Entry 1KQS (X-ray diffraction, 3.10 A resolution); this record covers chains 0 and P of the 32 polymer chains in the assembly.

[Chain 0]
Molecule: 23S RRNA
Organism: Haloarcula marismortui
Sequence (2922 nucleotides; numbered 2 to 2923; the number before each row is that of its first residue):
     2 UUGGCUACUA UGCCAGCUGG UGGAUUGCUC GGCUCAGGCG CUGAUGAAGG ACGUGCCAAG
    62 CUGCGAUAAG CCAUGGGGAG CCGCACGGAG GCGAAGAACC AUGGAUUUCC GAAUGAGAAU
   122 CUCUCUAACA AUUGCUUCGC GCAAUGAGGA ACCCCGAGAA CUGAAACAUC UCAGUAUCGG
   182 GAGGAACAGA AAACGCAAUG UGAUGUCGUU AGUAACCGCG AGUGAACGCG AUACAGCCCA
   242 AACCGAAGCC CUCACGGGCA AUGUGGUGUC AGGGCUACCU CUCAUCAGCC GACCGUCUCG
   302 ACGAAGUCUC UUGGAACAGA GCGUGAUACA GGGUGACAAC CCCGUACUCG AGACCAGUAC
   362 GACGUGCGGU AGUGCCAGAG UAGCGGGGGU UGGAUAUCCC UCGCGAAUAA CGCAGGCAUC
   422 GACUGCGAAG GCUAAACACA ACCUGAGACC GAUAGUGAAC AAGUAGUGUG AACGAACGCU
   482 GCAAAGUACC CUCAGAAGGG AGGCGAAAUA GAGCAUGAAA UCAGUUGGCG AUCGAGCGAC
   542 AGGGCAUACA AGGUCCCUCG ACGAAUGACC GACGCGCGAG CGUCCAGUAA GACUCACGGG
   602 AAGCCGAUGU UCUGUCGUAC GUUUUGAAAA ACGAGCCAGG GAGUGUGUCU GCAUGGCAAG
   662 UCUAACCGGA GUAUCCGGGG AGGCACAGGG AAACCGACAU GGCCGCAGGG CUUUGCCCGA
   722 GGGCCGCCGU CUUCAAGGGC GGGGAGCCAU GUGGACACGA CCCGAAUCCG GACGAUCUAC
   782 GCAUGGACAA GAUGAAGCGU GCCGAAAGGC ACGUGGAAGU CUGUUAGAGU UGGUGUCCUA
   842 CAAUACCCUC UCGUGAUCUA UGUGUAGGGG UGAAAGGCCC AUCGAGUCCG GCAACAGCUG
   902 GUUCCAAUCG AAACAUGUCG AAGCAUGACC UCCGCCGAGG UAGUCUGUGA GGUAGAGCGA
   962 CCGAUUGGUG UGUCCGCCUC CGAGAGGAGU CGGCACACCU GUCAAACUCC AAACUUACAG
  1022 ACGCCGUUUG ACGCGGGGAU UCCGGUGCGC GGGGUAAGCC UGUGUACCAG GAGGGGAACA
  1082 ACCCAGAGAU AGGUUAAGGU CCCCAAGUGU GGAUUAAGUG UAAUCCUCUG AAGGUGGUCU
  1142 CGAGCCCUAG ACAGCCGGGA GGUGAGCUUA GAAGCAGCUA CCCUCUAAGA AAAGCGUAAC
  1202 AGCUUACCGG CCGAGGUUUG AGGCGCCCAA AAUGAUCGGG ACUCAAAUCC ACCACCGAGA
  1262 CCUGUCCGUA CCACUCAUAC UGGUAAUCGA GUAGAUUGGC GCUCUAAUUG GAUGGAAGUA
  1322 GGGGUGAAAA CUCCUAUGGA CCGAUUAGUG ACGAAAAUCC UGGCCAUAGU AGCAGCGAUA
  1382 GUCGGGUGAG AACCCCGACG GCCUAAUGGA UAAGGGUUCC UCAGCACUGC UGAUCAGCUG
  1442 AGGGUUAGCC GGUCCUAAGU CAUACCGCAA CUCGACUAUG ACGAAAUGGG AAACGGGUUA
  1502 AUAUUCCCGU GCCACUAUGC AGUGAAAGUU GACGCCCUGG GGUCGAUCAC GCUGGGCAUU
  1562 CGCCCAGUCG AACCGUCCAA CUCCGUGGAA GCCGUAAUGG CAGGAAGCGG ACGAACGGCG
  1622 GCAUAGGGAA ACGUGAUUCA ACCUGGGGCC CAUGAAAAGA CGAGCAUAGU GUCCGUACCG
  1682 AGAACCGACA CAGGUGUCCA UGGCGGCGAA AGCCAAGGCC UGUCGGGAGC AACCAACGUU
  1742 AGGGAAUUCG GCAAGUUAGU CCCGUACCUU CGGAAGAAGG GAUGCCUGCU CCGGAACGGA
  1802 GCAGGUCGCA GUGACUCGGA AGCUCGGACU GUCUAGUAAC AACAUAGGUG ACCGCAAAUC
  1862 CGCAAGGACU CGUACGGUCA CUGAAUCCUG CCCAGUGCAG GUAUCUGAAC ACCUCGUACA
  1922 AGAGGACGAA GGACCUGUCA ACGGCGGGGG UAACUAUGAC CCUCUUAAGG UAGCGUAGUA
  1982 CCUUGCCGCA UCAGUAGCGG CUUGCAUGAA UGGAUUAACC AGAGCUUCAC UGUCCCAACG
  2042 UUGGGCCCGG UGAACUGUAC AUUCCAGUGC GGAGUCUGGA GACACCCAGG GGGAAGCGAA
  2102 GACCCUAUGG AGCUUUACUG CAGGCUGUCG CUGAGACGUG GUCGCCGAUG UGCAGCAUAG
  2162 GUAGGAGACA CUACACAGGU ACCCGCGCUA GCGGGCCACC GAGUCAACAG UGAAAUACUA
  2222 CCCGUCGGUG ACUGCGACUC UCACUCCGGG AGGAGGACAC CGAUAGCCGG GCAGUUUGAC
  2282 UGGGGCGGUA CGCGCUCGAA AAGAUAUCGA GCGCGCCCUA UGGCUAUCUC AGCCGGGACA
  2342 GAGACCCGGC GAAGAGUGCA AGAGCAAAAG AUAGCUUGAC AGUGUUCUUC CCAACGAGGA
  2402 ACGCUGACGC GAAAGCGUGG UCUAGCGAAC CAAUUAGCCU GCUUGAUGCG GGCAAUUGAU
  2462 GACAGAAAAG CUACCCUAGG GAUAACAGAG UCGUCACUCG CAAGAGCACA UAUCGACCGA
  2522 GUGGCUUGCU ACCUCGAUGU CGGUUCCCUC CAUCCUGCCC GUGCAGAAGC GGGCAAGGGU
  2582 GAGGUUGUUC GCCUAUUAAA GGAGGUCGUG AGCUGGGUUU AGACCGUCGU GAGACAGGUC
  2642 GGCUGCUAUC UACUGGGUGU GUAAUGGUGU CUGACAAGAA CGACCGUAUA GUACGAGAGG
  2702 AACUACGGUU GGUGGCCACU GGUGUACCGG UUGUUCGAGA GAGCACGUGC CGGGUAGCCA
  2762 CGCCACACGG GGUAAGAGCU GAACGCAUCU AAGCUCGAAA CCCACUUGGA AAAGAGACAC
  2822 CGCCGAGGUC CCGCGUACAA GACGCGGUCG AUAGACUCGG GGUGUGCGCG UCGAGGUAAC
  2882 GAGACGUUAA GCCCACGAGC ACUAACAGAC CAAAGCCAUC AU
Unresolved in the structure: 2-9, 126-127, 715, 971-998, 1560, 1952-1963, 2137-2236, 2339-2343, 2665-2666, 2915-2923
Differences from the reference sequence: conflict C560 (U3155 in 3377779)
Metal / ion sites: Mg2+ site 1 near G28 (its only coordinating residue here); Na+ site 1: C40, G41; Na+ site 2: G56, A59, G61; Na+ site 3 near U108 (its only coordinating residue here); Mg2+ site 2 near U115 (its only coordinating residue here); Na+ site 4: C141, G142; Na+ site 5 near U146 (its only coordinating residue here); Mg2+ site 3: C162, U2276; K+ site 1: C162, U163, U172; Mg2+ site 4: A165, A167, C168; Na+ site 6: A165, A166; Mg2+ site 5: A166, G219; 63 more Na+ sites not listed; 98 more Mg2+ sites not listed; 1 more K+ sites not listed
Residues lining bound ligands: 6-aminohexanoic acid / biotin / phenylalaninal / puromycin-5'-monophosphate: G2099, A2100, G2102, A2103, C2104, A2486, C2487, A2538, G2540, U2541, C2542, G2588, C2608, G2618, U2619, U2620, U2645, G2646

[Chain P]
Molecule: Ribosomal protein L21E
Organism: Haloarcula marismortui
UniProt: P12734 (RL21_HALMA); numbering as in UniProt (aligned over 1-95)
Sequence (95 residues; row label = number of the first residue in the row):
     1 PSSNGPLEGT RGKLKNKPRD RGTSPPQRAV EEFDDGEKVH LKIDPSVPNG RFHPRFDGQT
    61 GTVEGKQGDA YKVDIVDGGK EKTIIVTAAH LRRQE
Metal / ion sites: Na+: Asp20, Gly22, Ser46

[How chain 0 and chain P interact]
Contacting residue pairs (111; chain 0 residue first):
  G948(0) - Gln94(P)  base contact
  G948(0) - Glu95(P)  hydrogen bond to the sugar
  U949(0) - His40(P)  hydrogen bond to the base
  U949(0) - Gln94(P)  hydrogen bond to the base
  U949(0) - Glu95(P)  hydrogen bond to the sugar
  G950(0) - His40(P)  sugar contact
  G950(0) - Gly58(P)  hydrogen bond to the base
  A951(0) - Lys42(P)  phosphate contact
  A951(0) - Asp57(P)  sugar contact
  A951(0) - Gly58(P)  sugar contact
  G952(0) - Lys42(P)  salt bridge to the phosphate
  G953(0) - Gly12(P)  phosphate contact
  G953(0) - Lys13(P)  hydrogen bond to the phosphate
  G953(0) - Lys17(P)  base contact
  A1007(0) - Arg11(P)  hydrogen bond to the phosphate
  C1008(0) - Arg11(P)  salt bridge to the phosphate
  U1009(0) - Lys15(P)  salt bridge to the phosphate
  C1010(0) - Pro18(P)  phosphate contact
  A1018(0) - Gly58(P)  sugar contact
  A1018(0) - Gln59(P)  hydrogen bond to the sugar
  A1018(0) - Thr60(P)  hydrogen bond to the base
  C1019(0) - Lys38(P)  hydrogen bond to the phosphate
  C1019(0) - Thr60(P)  sugar contact
  C1019(0) - Gln94(P)  hydrogen bond to the base
  A1020(0) - Lys38(P)  salt bridge to the phosphate
  G2295(0) - Ser3(P)  base contact
  G2295(0) - Asn4(P)  hydrogen bond to the phosphate
  G2295(0) - Gly5(P)  hydrogen bond to the phosphate
  C2296(0) - Ser2(P)  hydrogen bond to the base
  C2296(0) - Ser3(P)  hydrogen bond to the phosphate
  C2296(0) - Asn4(P)  phosphate contact
  C2296(0) - Gly5(P)  hydrogen bond to the phosphate
  C2296(0) - Pro6(P)  phosphate contact
  C2296(0) - Leu7(P)  hydrogen bond to the phosphate
  C2296(0) - Glu8(P)  hydrogen bond to the phosphate
  U2297(0) - Ser2(P)  hydrogen bond to the base
  U2297(0) - Leu7(P)  phosphate contact
  U2297(0) - Glu8(P)  phosphate contact
  U2297(0) - Gly9(P)  hydrogen bond to the phosphate
  U2297(0) - Thr10(P)  phosphate contact
  U2297(0) - Arg11(P)  phosphate contact
  C2298(0) - Ser2(P)  hydrogen bond to the base
  C2298(0) - Arg11(P)  salt bridge to the phosphate
  G2299(0) - Pro1(P)  base contact
  G2299(0) - Ser2(P)  base contact
  A2300(0) - Pro1(P)  base contact
  A2303(0) - Asp57(P)  sugar contact
  G2304(0) - Lys13(P)  salt bridge to the phosphate
  G2304(0) - Arg55(P)  phosphate contact
  A2305(0) - Arg55(P)  salt bridge to the phosphate
  U2306(0) - Pro1(P)  phosphate contact
  A2307(0) - Pro1(P)  phosphate contact
  A2353(0) - Arg21(P)  hydrogen bond to the phosphate
  A2354(0) - Arg21(P)  salt bridge to the phosphate
  G2363(0) - Leu7(P)  base contact
  G2363(0) - Arg11(P)  hydrogen bond to the phosphate
  A2364(0) - Arg11(P)  salt bridge to the phosphate
  A2364(0) - Leu14(P)  hydrogen bond to the sugar
  A2364(0) - Lys15(P)  phosphate contact
  G2365(0) - Lys15(P)  phosphate contact
  G2365(0) - Asn16(P)  hydrogen bond to the phosphate
  G2365(0) - Pro45(P)  sugar contact
  G2365(0) - Ser46(P)  phosphate contact
  C2366(0) - Arg21(P)  phosphate contact
  C2366(0) - Gly22(P)  hydrogen bond to the phosphate
  C2366(0) - Thr23(P)  phosphate contact
  C2366(0) - Ser46(P)  hydrogen bond to the phosphate
  A2367(0) - Gly22(P)  phosphate contact
  A2367(0) - Thr23(P)  hydrogen bond to the phosphate
  A2370(0) - Ser46(P)  hydrogen bond to the base
  A2370(0) - Pro48(P)  base contact
  G2385(0) - Gln67(P)  base contact
  U2386(0) - Gln67(P)  hydrogen bond to the base
  U2387(0) - Thr83(P)  hydrogen bond to the sugar
  U2387(0) - Ile85(P)  sugar contact
  C2388(0) - His53(P)  sugar contact
  C2388(0) - Phe56(P)  phosphate contact
  C2388(0) - Lys82(P)  phosphate contact
  C2388(0) - Thr83(P)  hydrogen bond to the phosphate
  U2389(0) - His53(P)  sugar contact
  U2389(0) - Arg55(P)  phosphate contact
  U2389(0) - Phe56(P)  phosphate contact
  U2389(0) - Lys82(P)  salt bridge to the phosphate
  U2390(0) - Asn4(P)  sugar contact
  U2390(0) - Arg55(P)  salt bridge to the phosphate
  C2392(0) - Arg55(P)  sugar contact
  C2392(0) - Asp77(P)  hydrogen bond to the sugar
  C2392(0) - Lys82(P)  hydrogen bond to the phosphate
  C2393(0) - Asp77(P)  sugar contact
  C2393(0) - Gly78(P)  sugar contact
  C2393(0) - Gly79(P)  hydrogen bond to the phosphate
  C2393(0) - Lys80(P)  salt bridge to the phosphate
  C2393(0) - Lys82(P)  salt bridge to the phosphate
  A2394(0) - Gly79(P)  phosphate contact
  A2394(0) - Lys80(P)  hydrogen bond to the phosphate
  A2395(0) - Lys80(P)  salt bridge to the phosphate
  A2402(0) - Gly50(P)  phosphate contact
  A2402(0) - Arg51(P)  hydrogen bond to the sugar
  C2403(0) - Asn49(P)  phosphate contact
  C2403(0) - Gly50(P)  hydrogen bond to the phosphate
  C2403(0) - Gln67(P)  hydrogen bond to the base
  C2403(0) - Ala70(P)  phosphate contact
  C2403(0) - Ile85(P)  sugar contact
  G2404(0) - Gln67(P)  phosphate contact
  G2404(0) - Gly68(P)  phosphate contact
  G2404(0) - Asp69(P)  hydrogen bond to the phosphate
  G2404(0) - Ala70(P)  hydrogen bond to the phosphate
  C2423(0) - Leu7(P)  sugar contact
  U2424(0) - Gly5(P)  sugar contact
  U2424(0) - Pro6(P)  sugar contact
  U2424(0) - Leu7(P)  sugar contact
Other interface residues (no listed pair), chain 0 (51 interface residues in all): C1011, G2310, A2311, C2391
Other interface residues (no listed pair), chain P (53 interface residues in all): Glu81, Ile84, Arg93

[Overview]
51 residues of chain 0 face 53 of chain P across their interface, with 41 hydrogen bonds and 14 salt bridges.
Polar pairs include U949(0)-His40(P), U949(0)-Gln94(P) and G950(0)-Gly58(P). Chain 0 binds 6-aminohexanoic
acid / biotin / phenylalaninal / puromycin-5'-monophosphate.
Here chain 0 is 23S RRNA and chain P is Ribosomal protein L21E, both from Haloarcula marismortui. Entry 1KQS
(The Haloarcula marismortui 50S Complexed with a Pretranslocational Intermediate in Protein Synthesis) was
determined by X-ray diffraction.
